PDB entry 5HYK | X-ray diffraction, 1.83 A resolution | chain A

== Chain A ==
Protein: Peroxisome proliferator-activated receptor alpha
Organism: Homo sapiens
UniProt: Q07869 (PPARA_HUMAN); residue numbers follow UniProt; this construct covers 200-468
Sequence (272 residues; numbered 197 to 468; the number before each row is that of its first residue):
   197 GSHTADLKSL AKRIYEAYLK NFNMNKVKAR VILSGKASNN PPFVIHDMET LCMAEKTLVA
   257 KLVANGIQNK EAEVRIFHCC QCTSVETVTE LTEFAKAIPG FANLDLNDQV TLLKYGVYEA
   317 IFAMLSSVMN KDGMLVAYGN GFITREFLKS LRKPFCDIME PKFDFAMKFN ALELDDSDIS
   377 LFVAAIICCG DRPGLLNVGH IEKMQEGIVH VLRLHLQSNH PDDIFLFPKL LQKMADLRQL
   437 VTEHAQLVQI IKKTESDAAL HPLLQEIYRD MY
Unresolved in the structure: 197-201, 231-237, 260-264
Construct notes: expression tag (197-199)
Small-molecule neighbours: 65W (2-methyl-2-[4-(naphthalen-1-yl)phenoxy]propanoic acid): F273, H274, C276, Q277, S280, Y314, F318, I354, M355, H440, V444, I447, K448, E451, A454, A455, L456, L460, Y464
Curated features (UniProtKB/Swiss-Prot):
  - binding site (indeglitazar): S280, Y314, Y464
  - site: L433 (Essential for heterodimerization with RXRA)
  - mutagenesis: D304 (D304A: Reduced heterodimerization with RXRA. Reduced DNA binding), L370 (L370R: Abolishes heterodimerization with RXRA. No DNA binding), L391 (L391R: Abolishes heterodimerization with RXRA. No DNA binding), L422 (L422R: No effect on heterodimerization with RXRA nor on DNA binding and transactivation activity), A431 (A431T: No effect on heterodimerization with RXRA nor on DNA binding), L433 (L433R: Abolishes heterodimerization with RXRA, DNA binding and transactivation activity)
From the paper describing this entry:
  - binding site for 65W: F273, C276, S280, Y314, F318, M355, H440, A454, L456, Y464
  - conformationally variable residues (loop rearrangement, side-chain flip): F273, A454
  - contacts within the chain: V270-A454
  - specificity-determining residues: Y314, V444, I447, A454

== Overview ==
Bound to chain A: compound 65W. From UniProt: 3 indeglitazar-binding residues and 6 mutagenesis sites. From
the paper: a binding site for 65W at F273, C276 and S280 among others; specificity determinants Y314, V444 and
I447 among others.
Chain A is Peroxisome proliferator-activated receptor alpha (Homo sapiens); the structure, Crystal structure
of the complex PPARalpha/AL26-29, was determined by X-ray diffraction, deposited together with 5HZC.
